5LAJ - chains S and T of the 28 polymer chains in the assembly; structure by X-ray diffraction, 2.90 A resolution.

Chain S:
Protein: Proteasome subunit alpha type-6
From: Saccharomyces cerevisiae (strain ATCC 204508 / S288c)
Notes: EC 3.4.25.1
Reference sequence: P40302 (PSA6_YEAST); residues 0-233 here correspond to UniProt positions 1-234 (UniProt number = residue number + 1)
Sequence (234 residues; each row starts with the number of its first residue; numbering starts at 0):
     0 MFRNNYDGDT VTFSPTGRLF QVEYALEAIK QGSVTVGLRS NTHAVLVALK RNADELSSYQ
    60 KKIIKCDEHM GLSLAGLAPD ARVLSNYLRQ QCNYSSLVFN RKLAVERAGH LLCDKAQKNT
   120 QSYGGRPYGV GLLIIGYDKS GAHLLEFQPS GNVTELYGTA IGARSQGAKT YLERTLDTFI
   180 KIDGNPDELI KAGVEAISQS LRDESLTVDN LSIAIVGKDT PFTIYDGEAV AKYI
Unresolved in the structure: 0-2

Chain T:
Protein: Probable proteasome subunit alpha type-7
From: Saccharomyces cerevisiae (strain ATCC 204508 / S288c)
Notes: EC 3.4.25.1
Reference sequence: P21242 (PSA7_YEAST); residues -3 to 284 here correspond to UniProt positions 1-288 (UniProt number = residue number + 4)
Sequence (288 residues; row label = number of the first residue in the row; numbers below 1 keep their minus sign (Met-3 is residue -3)):
    -3 MTSIGTGYDL SNSVFSPDGR NFQVEYAVKA VENGTTSIGI KCNDGVVFAV EKLITSKLLV
    57 PQKNVKIQVV DRHIGCVYSG LIPDGRHLVN RGREEAASFK KLYKTPIPIP AFADRLGQYV
   117 QAHTLYNSVR PFGVSTIFGG VDKNGAHLYM LEPSGSYWGY KGAATGKGRQ SAKAELEKLV
   177 DHHPEGLSAR EAVKQAAKII YLAHEDNKEK DFELEISWCS LSETNGLHKF VKGDLLQEAI
   237 DFAQKEINGD DDEDEDDSDN VMSSDDENAP VATNANATTD QEGDIHLE
Unresolved in the structure: -3 to 1, 245-284

How chain S and chain T interact:
Residue-residue contacts (63; chain S residue first):
  Asn4(S) - Leu6(T)
  Tyr5(S) - Asp5(T)  hydrogen bond
  Tyr5(S) - Leu6(T)  hydrophobic
  Val10(S) - Gln19(T)
  Val10(S) - Asn123(T)
  Val10(S) - Ser124(T)
  Val10(S) - Val125(T)
  Val10(S) - Arg126(T)
  Thr11(S) - Leu6(T)
  Thr11(S) - Gln19(T)
  Phe12(S) - Gln19(T)
  Phe12(S) - Tyr22(T)  hydrophobic
  Phe12(S) - Ala23(T)  hydrophobic
  Phe12(S) - Arg126(T)
  Phe12(S) - Pro127(T)
  Ser13(S) - Tyr22(T)
  Pro14(S) - Tyr22(T)  hydrophobic
  Pro14(S) - Lys25(T)
  Thr15(S) - Lys25(T)
  Gly16(S) - Tyr22(T)
  Gly16(S) - Lys25(T)
  Gly16(S) - Ala26(T)
  Leu18(S) - Leu77(T)  hydrophobic
  Leu18(S) - Arg126(T)
  Glu105(S) - Lys59(T)
  His109(S) - Arg82(T)
  Cys112(S) - Arg82(T)
  Asp113(S) - Arg82(T)  salt bridge
  Asp113(S) - Asn86(T)
  Gln116(S) - Pro79(T)
  Gln116(S) - Asp80(T)
  Gln116(S) - His83(T)  hydrogen bond
  Gln116(S) - Arg126(T)
  Thr119(S) - Arg126(T)  hydrogen bond (backbone-side chain)
  Gln120(S) - His119(T)
  Gln120(S) - Val125(T)
  Gln120(S) - Arg126(T)  hydrogen bond (backbone-backbone)
  Gln120(S) - Pro127(T)
  Gln120(S) - Phe128(T)
  Ser121(S) - Ser124(T)
  Tyr122(S) - Ser124(T)  hydrogen bond (backbone-backbone)
  Ser149(S) - Pro79(T)
  Gly150(S) - Pro79(T)
  Asn151(S) - Ile78(T)
  Asn151(S) - Pro79(T)
  Thr153(S) - Leu55(T)
  Thr153(S) - Asn60(T)
  Glu154(S) - Val56(T)
  Glu154(S) - Lys59(T)
  Glu154(S) - Asn60(T)  hydrogen bond (backbone-side chain)
  Leu155(S) - Leu54(T)
  Leu155(S) - Leu55(T)  hydrophobic
  Leu155(S) - Val56(T)
  Tyr156(S) - Leu54(T)  hydrogen bond (backbone-backbone)
  Tyr156(S) - Leu55(T)
  Tyr156(S) - Val56(T)
  Tyr156(S) - Pro57(T)
  Gly157(S) - Leu54(T)
  Lys168(S) - Leu54(T)
  Leu171(S) - Leu54(T)
  Glu172(S) - Ser52(T)  hydrogen bond
  Glu172(S) - Lys53(T)  hydrogen bond (side chain-backbone)
  Leu175(S) - Lys53(T)
Also at the interface, not in a pair above, chain S (35 interface residues in all): Thr9, Arg38, Val152, Phe178
Also at the interface, not in a pair above, chain T (30 interface residues in all): Gly129

Overview:
35 residues of chain S face 30 of chain T across their interface; the contacts include 9 hydrogen bonds and 1
salt bridge. Among the polar pairs are Asp113(S)-Arg82(T), Tyr5(S)-Asp5(T) and Gln116(S)-His83(T).
Chain S is Proteasome subunit alpha type-6 and chain T is Probable proteasome subunit alpha type-7, both from
Saccharomyces cerevisiae (strain ATCC 204508 / S288c); the structure, Ligand-induced Lys33-Thr1 crosslinking
at the yeast proteasomal subunit beta5 by sulfonate esters, was determined by X-ray diffraction, deposited
together with 5LAI.
